Entry 6YKH (X-ray diffraction, 1.10 A resolution); this record covers chain A.

== Chain A ==
Molecule: Carbonic anhydrase 2
From: Homo sapiens
Notes: EC 4.2.1.1
UniProtKB: P00918 (CAH2_HUMAN); numbering as in UniProt (aligned over 1-260)
Amino-acid sequence (260 residues; each row starts with the number of its first residue):
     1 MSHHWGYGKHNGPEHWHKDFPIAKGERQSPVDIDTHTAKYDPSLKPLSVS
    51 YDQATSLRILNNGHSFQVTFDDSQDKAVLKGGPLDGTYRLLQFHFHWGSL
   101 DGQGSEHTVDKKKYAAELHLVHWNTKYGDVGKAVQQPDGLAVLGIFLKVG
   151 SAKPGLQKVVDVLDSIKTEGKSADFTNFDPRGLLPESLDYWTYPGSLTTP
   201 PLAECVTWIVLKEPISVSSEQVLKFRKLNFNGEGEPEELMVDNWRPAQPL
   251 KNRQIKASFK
Disordered / not traced: 1-3
Differences from the reference sequence: engineered mutation Ser-65 (Ala in P00918), Gln-67 (Asn in P00918), Thr-69 (Glu in P00918), Leu-91 (Ile in P00918), Val-130 (Phe in P00918), Glu-169 (Lys in P00918), Ala-203 (Leu in P00918)
Metal / ion sites: Zn2+: His-94, His-96, His-119 (together with Metala-Carborane di-ethyl-sulfonamide)
Small-molecule neighbours: Metala-Carborane di-ethyl-sulfonamide (OWK): Trp-5, Asn-62, His-64, Ser-65, Gln-67, Leu-91, Gln-92, His-94, His-96, Glu-106, His-119, Val-121, Val-142, Ser-196, Leu-197, Thr-198, Thr-199, Pro-200, Pro-201, Trp-208
UniProt features mapped onto this chain:
  - active site: His-64 (Proton donor/acceptor)
  - binding site (Zn(2+)): His-94, His-96, His-119
  - binding site (substrate): Thr-198, Thr-199
  - site: Tyr-7 (Fine-tunes the proton-transfer properties of H-64), Asn-62 (Fine-tunes the proton-transfer properties of H-64), Gln-92 (Involved in the binding of some activators, including histamine and L-histidine)
  - modified residue: Ser-2 (N-acetylserine), Ser-165 (Phosphoserine), Ser-172 (Phosphoserine)
  - natural variant: Lys-18 (K18E: In Jogjakarta), Gln-92 (Q92P: In OPTB3), His-94 (H94Y: In OPTB3 loss of activity), His-107 (H107Y: In OPTB3), Gly-144 (G144R: In OPTB3), Pro-236 (P236H: In Melbourne)
  - mutagenesis: Trp-5 (W5A: Impaired activity, not rescued by 4-methylimidazole (4-MI); when associated with W-64), Tyr-7 (Y7F: Enhanced activity; Y7H: Reduced proton transfer rate), Asn-62 (N62A: Reduced activity; N62D: Strongly reduced activity; N62H: Reduced proton transfer; when associated with A-64; N62L: Reduced activity; N62T: Reduced activity; N62V: Reduced activity), His-64 (H64A: Reduced CO(2) hydrase activity, rescued by 4-methylimidazole (4-MI). Reduced proton transfer; when associated with H-62. Enhanced proton transfer; when associated with H-67 ...), His-94 (H94C/D/E/N/Q: Strongly reduced CO(2) hydrase and p-nitrophenyl acetate esterase activities, impaired stability of zinc binding), Glu-106 (E106A/Q: Strongly reduced CO(2) hydrase activity; E106D: Normal CO(2) hydrase activity), Glu-117 (E117Q: Strongly reduced activity and sulfonamide affinity), His-119 (H119D/N/Q: Reduced activity; H119E: Strongly reduced activity), Val-121 (V121A/G/I/L/S: Reduced CO(2) hydrase and p-nitrophenyl acetate esterase activities; V121K/R: Strongly reduced CO(2) hydrase and p-nitrophenyl acetate esterase activities), Val-142 (V142F/Y: Strongly impaired activity; V142G: Weakly impaired activity; V142H: Impaired activity), Leu-197 (L197A: Reduced CO(2) hydrase activity; L197E/H/R: Strongly reduced CO(2) hydrase activity; L197F: Normal activity), Thr-198 (T198A/C/H/P: Strongly reduced activity; T198D/E: Strongly reduced activity, but enhanced zinc affinity; T198S/V: Reduced activity), 2 further mutagenesis entries in UniProt

== Overview ==
Chain A binds Metala-Carborane di-ethyl-sulfonamide. His-94, His-96 and His-119 coordinate Zn2+. Curated
annotation (UniProt) lists active-site residue His-64, 3 Zn2+-binding residues, substrate-binding residues
Thr-198 and Thr-199 and 14 mutagenesis sites.
Chain A is Carbonic anhydrase 2 (Homo sapiens); the structure, Metala-Carborane di-ethyl-sulfonamide (cis
isomer) in complex with CA IX mimic, was determined by X-ray diffraction, deposited together with 6YJ3 and
6YKC.
